PDB entry 8OH5 | electron microscopy, 3.00 A resolution | chains C and I of the 12 polymer chains in the assembly

Chain C (and I):
Name: Formate dehydrogenase-O, major subunit
Organism: Sporomusa ovata DSM 2662
Notes: chain I of this document is another copy of the same molecule, construct and numbering; everything in this record applies to it too
Reference sequence: A0A0U1KYI6 (A0A0U1KYI6_9FIRM); residues 1-1172 here = UniProt positions 1-1172
Sequence (1172 residues; numbered 1 to 1172; the number before each row is that of its first residue):
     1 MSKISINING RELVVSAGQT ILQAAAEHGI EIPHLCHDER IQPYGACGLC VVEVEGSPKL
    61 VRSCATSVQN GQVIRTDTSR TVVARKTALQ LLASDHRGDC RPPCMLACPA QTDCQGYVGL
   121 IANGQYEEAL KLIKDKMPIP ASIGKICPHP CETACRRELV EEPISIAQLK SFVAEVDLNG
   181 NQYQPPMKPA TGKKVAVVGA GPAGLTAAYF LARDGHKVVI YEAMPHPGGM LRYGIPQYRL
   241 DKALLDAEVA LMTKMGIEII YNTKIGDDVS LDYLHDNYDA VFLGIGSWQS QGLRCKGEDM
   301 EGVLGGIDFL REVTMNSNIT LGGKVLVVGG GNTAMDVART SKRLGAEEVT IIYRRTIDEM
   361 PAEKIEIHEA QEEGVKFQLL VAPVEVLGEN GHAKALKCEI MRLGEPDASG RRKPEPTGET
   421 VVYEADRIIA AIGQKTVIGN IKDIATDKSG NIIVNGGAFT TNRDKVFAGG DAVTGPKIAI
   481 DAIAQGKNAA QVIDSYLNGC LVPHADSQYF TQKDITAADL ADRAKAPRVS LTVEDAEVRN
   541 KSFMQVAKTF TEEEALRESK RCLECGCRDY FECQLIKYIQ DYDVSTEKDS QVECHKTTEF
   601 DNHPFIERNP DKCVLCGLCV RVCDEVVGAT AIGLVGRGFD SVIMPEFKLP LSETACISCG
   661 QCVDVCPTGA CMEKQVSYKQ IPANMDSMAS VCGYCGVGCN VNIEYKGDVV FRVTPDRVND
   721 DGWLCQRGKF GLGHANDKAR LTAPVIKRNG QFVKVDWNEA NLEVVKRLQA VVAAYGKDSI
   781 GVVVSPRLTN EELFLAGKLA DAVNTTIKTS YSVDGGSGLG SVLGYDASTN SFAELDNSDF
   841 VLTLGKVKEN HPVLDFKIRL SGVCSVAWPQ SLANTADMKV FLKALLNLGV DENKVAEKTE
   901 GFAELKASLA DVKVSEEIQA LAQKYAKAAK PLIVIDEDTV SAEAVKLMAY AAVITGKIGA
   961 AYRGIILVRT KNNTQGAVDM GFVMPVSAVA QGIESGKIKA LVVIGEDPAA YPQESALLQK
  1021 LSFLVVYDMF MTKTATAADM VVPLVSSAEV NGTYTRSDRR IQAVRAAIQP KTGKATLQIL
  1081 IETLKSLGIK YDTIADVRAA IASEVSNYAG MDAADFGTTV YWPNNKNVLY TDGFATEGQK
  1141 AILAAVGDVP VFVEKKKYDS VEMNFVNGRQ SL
Metal / ion sites: 2Fe-2S cluster Fe: Cys-36, Cys-47, Cys-50, Cys-64; 4Fe-4S cluster Fe site 1: His-96, Cys-100, Cys-567, Cys-573; 4Fe-4S cluster Fe site 2: Cys-104, Cys-155, Cys-562, Cys-565; 4Fe-4S cluster Fe site 3: Cys-108, Cys-147, Cys-151; 4Fe-4S cluster Fe site 4: Cys-613, Cys-616, Cys-619, Cys-666; 4Fe-4S cluster Fe site 5: Cys-623, Cys-656, Cys-659, Cys-662; 4Fe-4S cluster Fe site 6: Cys-692, Cys-695, Cys-699, Cys-725
Ligand contacts:
  - FAD (flavin-adenine dinucleotide): Ile-146, Cys-147, Pro-148, Val-198, Gly-199, Ala-200, Gly-201, Pro-202, Ala-203, Gly-204, Tyr-221, Glu-222, Ala-223, Met-224, Gly-228, Gly-229, Met-230, Leu-231, Gly-234, Ile-235, Arg-239, Thr-263, Lys-264, Ile-265, Gly-284, Ile-285, Gly-286, Trp-288, Ile-307, Leu-310, Asn-332, Thr-333, Asp-336, Gln-434, Ile-441, Gly-470, Asp-471, Lys-477, Ile-478, Ala-479, Ala-482
  - 2Fe-2S cluster (FES): His-34, Leu-35, Cys-36, His-37, Gly-45, Ala-46, Cys-47, Gly-48, Cys-50, Arg-62, Cys-64
  - NADPH (NDP; NADPH dihydro-nicotinamide-adenine-dinucleotide phosphate): Gln-291, Leu-293, Arg-294, Gly-329, Gly-330, Gly-331, Asn-332, Thr-333, Ala-334, Tyr-353, Arg-354, Arg-355, Glu-359, Pro-361, Arg-411, Ala-431, Ile-432, Gly-433, Gln-434, Pro-476, Lys-477, Ile-478
  - 4Fe-4S cluster (SF4), molecule 1: His-96, Gly-98, Asp-99, Cys-100, Phe-510, Cys-567, Asp-569, Tyr-570, Cys-573, Leu-575, Ile-576, Lys-612, Thr-668, Gly-669
  - 4Fe-4S cluster (SF4), molecule 2: Pro-102, Pro-103, Cys-104, Gln-115, Ala-154, Cys-155, Arg-156, Arg-157, Ile-164, Ile-166, Cys-562, Leu-563, Glu-564, Cys-565
  - 4Fe-4S cluster (SF4), molecule 3: Cys-108, Pro-109, Thr-112, Cys-114, Tyr-117, Met-137, Ile-143, Cys-147, His-149, Pro-150, Cys-151, Ile-166, Ala-167, Lys-170, Ile-480
  - 4Fe-4S cluster (SF4), molecule 4: Ile-606, Cys-623, Val-627, Ala-629, Ala-631, Ile-632, Leu-651, Cys-656, Ile-657, Ser-658, Cys-659, Gly-660, Gln-661, Cys-662
  - 4Fe-4S cluster (SF4), molecule 5: Arg-608, Cys-613, Val-614, Leu-615, Cys-616, Gly-617, Leu-618, Cys-619, Ile-643, Cys-666, Pro-667, Thr-668, Ala-670, Cys-671
  - 4Fe-4S cluster (SF4), molecule 6: Cys-692, Tyr-694, Cys-695, Val-697, Gly-698, Cys-699, Leu-724, Cys-725, Arg-727, Gly-728, His-851, Pro-852, Val-853
Reported in the primary citation:
  - binding site for flavin-adenine dinucleotide: Arg-239
  - mutagenesis - R239A, R239K: decreased catalytic activity on NADPH
  - mutagenesis - R239K: decreased catalytic activity on NADP+
  - mutagenesis - R239A: abolished catalytic activity on NADP+
  - mutagenesis - K170A, K170C, K170R, R239A, R239K: decreased catalytic activity on MVox
  - mutagenesis - K170A, K170C: abolished catalytic activity (physiological activities)
  - mutagenesis - K170R: decreased catalytic activity (physiological activities)
  - binding site for 4Fe-4S cluster: Cys-114
  - mutagenesis - C114A: decreased catalytic activity
  - conformationally variable residues: Lys-170

How chain C and chain I interact:
Contacting residue pairs (11; chain C residue first):
  Asn-262(C) / Tyr-273(I)
  Thr-263(C) / Tyr-273(I)  hydrogen bond
  Asp-268(C) / Asp-268(I)
  Asp-268(C) / Val-269(I)
  Asp-268(C) / Ser-270(I)  hydrogen bond (backbone-backbone)
  Asp-268(C) / Tyr-273(I)
  Val-269(C) / Asp-268(I)
  Ser-270(C) / Asp-268(I)  hydrogen bond (backbone-backbone)
  Tyr-273(C) / Asn-262(I)
  Tyr-273(C) / Thr-263(I)  hydrogen bond
  Tyr-273(C) / Asp-268(I)
Other interface residues (no listed pair), chain C (8 interface residues in all): Ile-260, Asp-267
Other interface residues (no listed pair), chain I (8 interface residues in all): Ile-260, Asp-267

Overview:
The chain C/chain I interface involves 8 residues from each chain, with 4 hydrogen bonds. Among the polar
pairs are Thr-263(C)/Tyr-273(I) and Asp-268(C)/Ser-270(I). From the paper: a binding site for flavin-adenine
dinucleotide at Arg-239(C); K170A, K170C and K170R of chain C, among others, reduce catalytic activity on
MVox; 6 substitutions were tested in all.
Chain C and chain I are both Formate dehydrogenase-O, major subunit (Sporomusa ovata DSM 2662); the structure,
Cryo-EM structure of the electron bifurcating transhydrogenase StnABC complex from Sporomusa Ovata (state 2),
was determined by electron microscopy, deposited together with 8OH9.
